PDB entry 1VQI | X-ray diffraction, 1.80 A resolution | chain A

Chain A:
Molecule: Gene V protein
Organism: Enterobacteria phage f1
UniProt: P69543 (VHED_BPF1); residue numbers follow UniProt; this construct covers 1-87
Chain sequence (87 residues; each row starts with the number of its first residue):
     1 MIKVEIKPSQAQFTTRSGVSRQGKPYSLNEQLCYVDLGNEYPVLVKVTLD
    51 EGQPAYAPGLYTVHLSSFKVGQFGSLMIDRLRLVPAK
Unresolved in the structure: 87
Construct notes: engineered mutation Val47 (Ile in P69543)
Curated features (UniProtKB/Swiss-Prot):
  - site: Arg16 (Involved in DNA binding), Arg21 (Involved in DNA binding), Tyr26 (Involved in DNA binding), Tyr34 (Involved in DNA binding), Tyr41 (Involved in DNA binding, and in the dimer-dimer interactions of the protein-ssDNA complex), Lys46 (Involved in DNA binding)

Summary:
Chain A is Gene V protein (Enterobacteria phage f1); the structure, Gene V protein mutant with ile 47 replaced
by val 47 (I47V), was determined by X-ray diffraction, deposited together with 1VQF and 1VQJ.
